1LCJ - chains A and B; structure by X-ray diffraction, 1.80 A resolution.

[Chain A]
Molecule: P56==lck== tyrosine kinase
From: Homo sapiens
Notes: EC 2.7.1.112; engineered mutation(s): INS(MET 118)
Reference sequence: P06239 (LCK_HUMAN); residues 119-226 here correspond to UniProt positions 118-225 (UniProt number = residue number - 1)
Sequence (109 residues; each row starts with the number of its first residue):
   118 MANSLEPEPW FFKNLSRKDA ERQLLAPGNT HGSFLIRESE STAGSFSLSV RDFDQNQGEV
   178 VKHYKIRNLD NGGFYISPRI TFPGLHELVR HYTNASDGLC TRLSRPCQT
Disordered / not traced: 118-122

[Chain B]
Molecule: Phosphopeptide epq(phospho)yeeipiyl
Reference sequence: P03079 (TAMI_POVHA); residues 201-211 here correspond to UniProt positions 321-331 (UniProt number = residue number + 120)
Sequence (11 residues; each row starts with the number of its first residue):
   201 EPQYEEIPIY L
Modified residues: Y204 (o-phosphotyrosine; PTR)

[Interface between chain A and chain B]
Residue-residue contacts - 23 pairs, chain A then chain B:
  R134(A) - P202(B)
  R134(A) - Q203(B)  hydrogen bond (side chain-backbone)
  R134(A) - Y204(B)
  R154(A) - Y204(B)
  S156(A) - Y204(B)
  E157(A) - Y204(B)
  S158(A) - P202(B)
  S158(A) - Y204(B)
  S164(A) - Y204(B)
  K179(A) - E205(B)
  H180(A) - Y204(B)
  H180(A) - E205(B)  hydrogen bond (backbone-backbone)
  Y181(A) - Y204(B)
  Y181(A) - E205(B)
  K182(A) - Y204(B)
  I193(A) - I207(B)  hydrophobic
  R196(A) - I207(B)
  R196(A) - P208(B)  hydrogen bond (side chain-backbone)
  R196(A) - I209(B)
  Y209(A) - I207(B)
  G215(A) - I207(B)
  G215(A) - P208(B)
  L216(A) - I207(B)  hydrophobic
Interface residues without a listed pair, chain A (17 interface residues in all): S194, D214
Interface residues without a listed pair, chain B (8 interface residues in all): E206

[Overview]
17 residues of chain A face 8 of chain B across their interface; the contacts include 3 hydrogen bonds. Polar
pairs include R134(A)-Q203(B), R196(A)-P208(B) and H180(A)-E205(B).
Chain A is P56==lck== tyrosine kinase (Homo sapiens) and chain B is Phosphopeptide epq(phospho)yeeipiyl; the
structure, SH2 (src homology-2) domain of human P56-lck tyrosine kinase complexed with the 11 residue
phosphotyrosyl peptide ..., was determined by X-ray diffraction.
